3FHE - chain A; structure by X-ray diffraction, 2.16 A resolution.

[Chain A]
Name: Leukotriene A-4 hydrolase
Organism: Homo sapiens
Notes: EC 3.3.2.6
UniProt: P09960 (LKHA4_HUMAN); residues 0-610 here correspond to UniProt positions 1-611 (UniProt number = residue number + 1)
Chain sequence (611 residues; row label = number of the first residue in the row; numbering starts at 0):
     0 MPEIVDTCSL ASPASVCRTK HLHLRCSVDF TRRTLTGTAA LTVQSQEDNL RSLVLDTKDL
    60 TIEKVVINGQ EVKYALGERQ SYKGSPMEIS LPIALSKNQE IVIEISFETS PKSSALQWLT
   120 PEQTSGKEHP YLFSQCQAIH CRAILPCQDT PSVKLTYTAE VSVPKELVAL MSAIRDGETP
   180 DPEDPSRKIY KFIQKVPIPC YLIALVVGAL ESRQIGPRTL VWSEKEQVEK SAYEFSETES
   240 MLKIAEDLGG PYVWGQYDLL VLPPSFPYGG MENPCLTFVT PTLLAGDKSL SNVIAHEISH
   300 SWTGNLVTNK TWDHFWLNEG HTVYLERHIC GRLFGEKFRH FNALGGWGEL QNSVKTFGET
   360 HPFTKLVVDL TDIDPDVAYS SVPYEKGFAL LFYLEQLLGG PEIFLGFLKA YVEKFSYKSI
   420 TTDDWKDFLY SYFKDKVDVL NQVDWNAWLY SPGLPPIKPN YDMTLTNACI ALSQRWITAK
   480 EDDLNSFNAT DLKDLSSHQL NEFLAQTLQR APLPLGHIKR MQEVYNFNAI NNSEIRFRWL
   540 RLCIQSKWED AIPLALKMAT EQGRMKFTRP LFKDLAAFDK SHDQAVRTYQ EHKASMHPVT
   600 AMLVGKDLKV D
Disordered / not traced: 0-3
Swiss-Prot annotation at these positions:
  - active site: E296 (Proton acceptor), Y383 (Proton donor)
  - binding site (a peptide): Q134 to Q136, P266 to E271, R563 to K565
  - binding site (Zn(2+)): H295, H299, E318
  - site: E271 (Pro-Gly-Pro binding), D375 (Essential for epoxide hydrolase activity, but not for aminopeptidase activity), Y378 (Covalently modified during suicide inhibition by leukotrienes), G562 (Pro-Gly-Pro binding)
  - modified residue: K72 (N6-acetyllysine), K336 (N6-acetyllysine), K413 (N6-acetyllysine), S415 (Phosphoserine), K572 (N6-acetyllysine)
Ion coordination: ytterbium (III) ion site 1: D47, D481 (together with acetate ion); ytterbium (III) ion site 2 near D175 (its only coordinating residue here); Zn2+: H295, H299, E318 (together with 28P); ytterbium (III) ion site 3: D426, D610
Ligand contacts: 28P: Q134, Q136, A137, Y267, G269, M270, E271, H295, E296, H299, W311, F314, E318, V367, L369, P374, D375, A377, Y378, P382, Y383

[In short]
Chain A binds 28P. D47 and D481 coordinate ytterbium (III) ion site 1. H295, H299 and E318 form the Zn2+ site.
From UniProt: active-site residues E296 and Y383, 12 peptide-binding residues and 3 Zn2+-binding residues.
Chain A is Leukotriene A-4 hydrolase (Homo sapiens); the structure, Leukotriene A4 Hydrolase complexed with
inhibitor N-[3-(4-benzylphenoxy)propyl]-N-methyl-beta-alanine, was determined by X-ray diffraction together
with 3FH5, 3FH7, 3FH8, 3FTZ and 3FUL from the same study.
